5T35 - chains C and D of the 4 polymer chains in the assembly; structure by X-ray diffraction, 2.70 A resolution.

Chain C:
Protein: Transcription elongation factor B polypeptide 1
Organism: Homo sapiens
UniProt: Q15369 (ELOC_HUMAN); residues 17-112 here = UniProt positions 17-112
Chain sequence (97 residues; row label = number of the first residue in the row):
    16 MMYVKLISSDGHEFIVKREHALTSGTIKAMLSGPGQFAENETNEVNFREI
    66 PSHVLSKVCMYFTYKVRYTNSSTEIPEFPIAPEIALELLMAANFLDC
Disordered / not traced: 48-57
Sequence notes: initiating methionine (16)

Chain D:
Protein: Von Hippel-Lindau disease tumor suppressor
Organism: Homo sapiens
UniProt: P40337 (VHL_HUMAN); residues 54-213 here = UniProt positions 54-213
Chain sequence (162 residues; row label = number of the first residue in the row):
    52 GSMEAGRPRPVLRSVNSREPSQVIFCNRSPRVVLPVWLNFDGEPQPYPTL
   102 PPGTGRRIHSYRGHLWLFRDAGTHDGLLVNQTELFVPSLNVDGQPIFANI
   152 TLPVYTLKERCLQVVRSLVKPENYRRLDIVRSLYEDLEDHPNVQKDLERL
   202 TQERIAHQRMGD
Disordered / not traced: 52-60, 210-213
Sequence notes: expression tag (52-53)
Swiss-Prot annotation at these positions:
  - region: Thr-157 to Val-166 (Interaction with Elongin BC complex)
  - natural variant: Leu-63 (L63P: In PCC), Arg-64 (R64P: In PCC), Ser-65 (S65A: In PCC; S65L: In VHLD; S65W: In VHLD), Val-66 to Gln-73 (deletion: In VHLD), Ser-68 (S68W: In PCC and VHLD), Glu-70 (E70K: In VHLD), Val-74 (V74G: In VHLD), Ile-75 (deletion: In VHLD), Phe-76 (F76I: In VHLD; F76L: In VHLD; F76S: In VHLD; deletion: In VHLD), Asn-78 (N78H: In VHLD; N78S: In VHLD; N78T: In VHLD), Arg-79 (R79P: In VHLD), Ser-80 (S80I: In VHLD; S80N: In PCC and VHLD; S80R: In VHLD), 64 further natural variant entries in UniProt
  - mutagenesis: Tyr-98 (Y98N: No interaction with HIF1A. No HIF1A degradation)
Ligand contacts: 759 ((2S,4R)-1-[(2S)-2-[2-[2-[2-[2-[2-[(9S)-7-(4-chlorophenyl)-4,5,13-trimethyl-3-thia-1,8,11,12-tetrazatricyclo[8.3.0.02,6]trideca-2(6),4,7,10,12-pentaen-9-yl]ethanoylamino]ethoxy]ethoxy]ethoxy]ethanoylamino]-3,3-dimethyl-butanoyl]-N-[[4-(4-methyl-2,3-dihydro-1,3-thiazol-5-yl)phenyl]methyl]-4-oxidanyl-pyrrolidine-2-carboxamide): Asn-67, Arg-69, Phe-76, Pro-86, Trp-88, Phe-91, Tyr-98, Pro-99, Leu-101, Arg-107, Ile-109, His-110, Ser-111, Tyr-112, His-115, Trp-117
What the authors report for this chain:
  - binding site for 759: His-110, Tyr-112

How chain C and chain D interact:
Residue-residue contacts (31):
  Tyr-76(C) / Tyr-156(D)  hydrogen bond (side chain-backbone)
  Tyr-76(C) / Thr-157(D)
  Tyr-76(C) / Leu-158(D)  hydrogen bond (side chain-backbone)
  Tyr-83(C) / Val-155(D)
  Ser-87(C) / Gln-132(D)  hydrogen bond
  Glu-89(C) / Arg-79(D)  salt bridge
  Ile-90(C) / Leu-153(D)
  Ile-90(C) / Val-155(D)  hydrophobic
  Pro-91(C) / Leu-153(D)
  Glu-92(C) / Pro-81(D)
  Glu-92(C) / Arg-82(D)  salt bridge
  Glu-92(C) / Leu-153(D)
  Glu-92(C) / Arg-161(D)  salt bridge
  Phe-93(C) / Arg-161(D)  hydrogen bond (backbone-side chain)
  Ile-95(C) / Arg-161(D)
  Ile-95(C) / Cys-162(D)  hydrophobic
  Ile-95(C) / Val-165(D)
  Pro-97(C) / Leu-169(D)  hydrophobic
  Leu-103(C) / Leu-158(D)  hydrophobic
  Leu-103(C) / Cys-162(D)  hydrophobic
  Leu-104(C) / Lys-159(D)
  Leu-104(C) / Cys-162(D)
  Leu-104(C) / Leu-163(D)  hydrophobic
  Met-105(C) / Ile-180(D)  hydrophobic
  Ala-107(C) / Leu-158(D)  hydrophobic
  Ala-107(C) / Lys-159(D)
  Asn-108(C) / Lys-159(D)  hydrogen bond
  Asn-108(C) / Leu-184(D)
  Cys-112(C) / Thr-157(D)
  Cys-112(C) / Leu-158(D)  hydrogen bond (backbone-backbone)
  Cys-112(C) / Lys-159(D)  hydrogen bond (backbone-backbone)
Interface residues without a listed pair, chain C (23 interface residues in all): Val-73, Tyr-79, Lys-80, Thr-84, Ser-86, Ala-100, Leu-101
Interface residues without a listed pair, chain D (21 interface residues in all): Val-166, Leu-178, Asp-179, Ser-183

Overview:
23 residues of chain C face 21 of chain D across their interface, with 7 hydrogen bonds and 3 salt bridges.
Polar contacts include Glu-89(C)/Arg-79(D), Glu-92(C)/Arg-82(D) and Glu-92(C)/Arg-161(D). Bound to chain D:
compound 759. From UniProt: one mutagenesis site on chain D. From the paper: a binding site for 759 at
His-110(D) and Tyr-112(D).
Here chain C is Transcription elongation factor B polypeptide 1 and chain D is Von Hippel-Lindau disease tumor
suppressor, both from Homo sapiens. Entry 5T35 (The PROTAC MZ1 in complex with the second bromodomain of Brd4
and pVHL:ElonginC:ElonginB) was determined by X-ray diffraction.
